Entry 3KYL (X-ray diffraction, 2.70 A resolution); this record covers chains A and E.

[Chain A]
Protein: Telomerase reverse transcriptase
From: Tribolium castaneum
UniProtKB: Q0QHL8 (Q0QHL8_TRICA); residue numbers follow UniProt; this construct covers 1-596
Chain sequence (596 residues; each row starts with the number of its first residue):
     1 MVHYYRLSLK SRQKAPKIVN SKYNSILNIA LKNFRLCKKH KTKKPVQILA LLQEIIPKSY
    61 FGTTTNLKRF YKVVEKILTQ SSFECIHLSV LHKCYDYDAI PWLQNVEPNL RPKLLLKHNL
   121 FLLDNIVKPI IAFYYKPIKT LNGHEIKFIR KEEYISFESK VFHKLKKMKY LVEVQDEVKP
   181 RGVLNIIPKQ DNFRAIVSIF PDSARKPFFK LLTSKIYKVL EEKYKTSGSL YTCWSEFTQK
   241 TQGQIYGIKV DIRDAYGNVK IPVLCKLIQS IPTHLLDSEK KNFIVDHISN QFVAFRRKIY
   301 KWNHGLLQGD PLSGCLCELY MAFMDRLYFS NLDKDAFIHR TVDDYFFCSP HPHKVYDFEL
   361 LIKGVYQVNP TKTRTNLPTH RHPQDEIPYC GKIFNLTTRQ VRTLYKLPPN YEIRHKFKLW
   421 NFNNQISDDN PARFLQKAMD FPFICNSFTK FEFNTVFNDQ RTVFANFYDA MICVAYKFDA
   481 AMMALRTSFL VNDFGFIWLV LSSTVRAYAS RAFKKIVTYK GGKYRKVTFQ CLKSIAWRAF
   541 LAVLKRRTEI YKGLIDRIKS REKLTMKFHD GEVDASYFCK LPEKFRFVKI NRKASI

[Chain E]
Molecule: 24-nt DNA/RNA hybrid strand
Sequence (24 nucleotides; numbered 1 to 24; the number before each row is that of its first residue):
     1 CUGACCUGAC TTCGGTCAGG TCAG

[Chain A / chain E interface]
Pairs across the interface - 49 pairs, chain A then chain E:
  Leu141(A) with C1(E), base contact; DG24(E), base contact
  Arg194(A) with DG24(E), hydrogen bond to the base
  Ile196(A) with C1(E), base contact
  Val197(A) with C1(E), hydrogen bond to the sugar
  Ser198(A) with C1(E), hydrogen bond to the sugar
  Ile199(A) with C1(E), hydrogen bond to the sugar
  Lys210(A) with DT16(E), salt bridge to the phosphate
  Thr213(A) with G3(E), phosphate contact; A4(E), hydrogen bond to the phosphate
  Tyr217(A) with A4(E), sugar contact
  Asp251(A) with DG24(E), phosphate contact
  Asp254(A) with DG24(E), phosphate contact
  Tyr256(A) with DG24(E), sugar contact
  Gln308(A) with DG24(E), hydrogen bond to the phosphate
  Gly309(A) with C1(E), hydrogen bond to the sugar; U2(E), sugar contact; DG24(E), base contact
  Asp310(A) with U2(E), sugar contact
  Pro311(A) with U2(E), sugar contact; G3(E), sugar contact
  Asp343(A) with DA23(E), phosphate contact; DG24(E), phosphate contact
  Asp344(A) with DA23(E), phosphate contact
  Cys390(A) with DC22(E), sugar contact
  Gly391(A) with DC22(E), sugar contact
  Lys406(A) with DC22(E), phosphate contact; DA23(E), salt bridge to the phosphate
  Lys416(A) with DG20(E), phosphate contact; DT21(E), salt bridge to the phosphate
  Phe417(A) with DG20(E), phosphate contact
  Lys418(A) with DG19(E), salt bridge to the phosphate; DG20(E), hydrogen bond to the phosphate
  Asn421(A) with DA18(E), hydrogen bond to the phosphate; DG19(E), phosphate contact
  Asn423(A) with DA18(E), hydrogen bond to the phosphate
  Phe441(A) with U7(E), sugar contact
  Pro442(A) with U7(E), base contact; DG19(E), hydrogen bond to the base
  Phe443(A) with DG19(E), phosphate contact; DG20(E), phosphate contact
  Cys445(A) with C6(E), hydrogen bond to the base; U7(E), hydrogen bond to the sugar; DG19(E), base contact
  Asn446(A) with C6(E), hydrogen bond to the base; DG20(E), hydrogen bond to the base; DT21(E), hydrogen bond to the sugar
  Lys477(A) with DG19(E), hydrogen bond to the phosphate; DG20(E), salt bridge to the phosphate
Also at the interface, not in a pair above, chain A (38 interface residues in all): His144, Lys206, Ala255, Cys315, Trp420, Asp440
Also at the interface, not in a pair above, chain E (16 interface residues in all): G8, DC17

[Overview]
The interface between chain A and chain E involves 38 residues on one side and 16 on the other, with 17
hydrogen bonds and 5 salt bridges. Among the polar pairs are Arg194(A)-DG24(E), Pro442(A)-DG19(E) and
Cys445(A)-C6(E).
Chain A is Telomerase reverse transcriptase (Tribolium castaneum) and chain E is a 24-nt DNA/RNA hybrid
strand; the structure, Structure of the catalytic subunit of telomerase bound to its RNA template and
telomeric DNA, was determined by X-ray diffraction.
